Entry 9B3J (electron microscopy, 2.73 A resolution); this record covers chains N and R of the 27 polymer chains in the assembly.

# Chain N
Molecule: ATP synthase subunit a
Source organism: Artemia franciscana
UniProtKB: Q37708 (ATP6_ARTSF); residues 1-219 here = UniProt positions 1-219
Sequence (219 residues; numbered 1 to 219; the number before each row is that of its first residue):
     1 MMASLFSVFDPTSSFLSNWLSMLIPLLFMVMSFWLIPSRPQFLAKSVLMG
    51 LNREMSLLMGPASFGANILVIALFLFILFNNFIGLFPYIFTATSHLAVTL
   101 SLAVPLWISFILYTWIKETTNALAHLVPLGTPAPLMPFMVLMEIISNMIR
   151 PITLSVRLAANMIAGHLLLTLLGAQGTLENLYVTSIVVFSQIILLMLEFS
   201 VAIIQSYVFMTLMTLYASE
Disordered / not traced: 1-3
What the authors report for this chain:
  - catalytic residues: Arg150, Arg157 (proposed by the authors, not directly observed)
  - catalytic residues: Glu198, Glu219 (by similarity / conservation)

# Chain R
Molecule: ATP synthase subunit f
Source organism: Artemia franciscana
Sequence (119 residues; numbered 0 to 118; the number before each row is that of its first residue; numbering starts at 0):
     0 MGFGDYPAEYNPKVHGPYDPARFYGKADVPLGQVKLGELSQWLGRRNKNP
    50 QAVAAAVSRGWWRWQHKYVLPRKGGIAPYIQLIVGCSIFFYAINYGKMVA
   100 HRQRKYHCRKTHSISHSNI
Disordered / not traced: 0-1, 107-118

# Interface between chain N and chain R
Pairs across the interface (43):
  Asp10(N) - Lys96(R)  salt bridge
  Thr12(N) - Lys96(R)
  Ser13(N) - Ile92(R)
  Ser13(N) - Asn93(R)
  Ser14(N) - Ile92(R)
  Leu16(N) - Ile92(R)
  Ser17(N) - Ile92(R)
  Asn18(N) - Ile92(R)
  Asn18(N) - Asn93(R)  hydrogen bond
  Leu20(N) - Phe88(R)  hydrophobic
  Leu20(N) - Phe89(R)
  Ser21(N) - Phe89(R)
  Leu27(N) - Trp60(R)
  Leu27(N) - Leu81(R)
  Leu27(N) - Cys85(R)  hydrophobic
  Phe28(N) - Leu81(R)  hydrophobic
  Val30(N) - Tyr78(R)
  Met31(N) - Trp60(R)
  Met31(N) - Trp61(R)  hydrophobic
  Met31(N) - Leu69(R)
  Phe33(N) - Tyr17(R)
  Phe33(N) - Pro19(R)
  Phe33(N) - Trp61(R)  hydrophobic
  Phe33(N) - His65(R)
  Phe33(N) - Leu69(R)  hydrophobic
  Trp34(N) - Leu69(R)
  Ser38(N) - Val68(R)
  Ser38(N) - Pro70(R)
  Arg39(N) - Arg71(R)
  Arg39(N) - Lys72(R)
  Arg39(N) - Gly73(R)
  Pro40(N) - Val68(R)  hydrophobic
  Pro40(N) - Tyr78(R)
  Phe86(N) - Ile82(R)  hydrophobic
  Pro87(N) - Ser86(R)
  Tyr88(N) - Ser86(R)
  Tyr88(N) - Phe89(R)
  Tyr88(N) - Tyr90(R)  hydrophobic
  Tyr88(N) - Asn93(R)
  Tyr88(N) - Met97(R)  hydrophobic
  Ile89(N) - Cys85(R)  hydrophobic
  Ile89(N) - Phe89(R)  hydrophobic
  Phe90(N) - Phe89(R)
Interface residues without a listed pair, chain N (25 interface residues in all): Ile24, Ser32
Interface residues without a listed pair, chain R (25 interface residues in all): Asp18, Gln64

# In short
The chain N/chain R interface involves 25 residues from each chain, with 1 hydrogen bond and 1 salt bridge.
Among the polar pairs are Asp10(N)-Lys96(R) and Asn18(N)-Asn93(R). From the paper: catalytic residues
Arg150(N), Arg157(N) and Glu198(N) among others.
Chain N is ATP synthase subunit a and chain R is ATP synthase subunit f, both from Artemia franciscana; the
structure, Artemia franciscana ATP synthase state 2 (composite structure), pH 8.0, was determined by electron
microscopy together with 9B0X and 9BPG from the same study.
